PDB entry 8AT3 | electron microscopy, 33.00 A resolution (very low resolution: no residue pairs are listed; an interface is given only as per-side residue counts) | chains E and F of the 8 polymer chains in the assembly

[Chain E]
Molecule: HAUS augmin like complex subunit 2 L homeolog
Source organism: Xenopus laevis
Reference sequence: Q6INL9 (Q6INL9_XENLA); numbering as in UniProt (aligned over 1-222)
Chain sequence (222 residues; numbered 1 to 222; the number before each row is that of its first residue):
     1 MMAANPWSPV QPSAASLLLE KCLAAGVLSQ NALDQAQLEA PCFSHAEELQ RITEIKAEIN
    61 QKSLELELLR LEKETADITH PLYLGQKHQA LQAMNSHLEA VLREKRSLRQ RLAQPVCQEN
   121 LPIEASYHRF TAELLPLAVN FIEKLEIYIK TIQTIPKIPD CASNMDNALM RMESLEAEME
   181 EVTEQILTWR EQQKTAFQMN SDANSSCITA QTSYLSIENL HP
Disordered / not traced: 115-119

[Chain F]
Molecule: HAUS augmin like complex subunit 6 L homeolog
Source organism: Xenopus laevis
Reference sequence: A0JPI0 (A0JPI0_XENLA); numbering as in UniProt (aligned over 1-978)
Chain sequence (978 residues; row label = number of the first residue in the row):
     1 MQSGSRPHLA WQREHMWLAL QGLGFESGAE AANAGKTLVH VTFGVNMFDK PNKDAFYVVF
    61 HFLFGKLDNV RCKEVFRYCW PPLDKKRDAE FRKACCEWLK KISDEVGAGF PQVVASIFLS
   121 PGGPKFVHLL YHFARYVMLQ HIKRDADAGN VFISEALQSK IQDPQKALAR NKLARQKYLK
   181 VLQKENLVIE EYQRKAQLLI KQIRDMRSEH VALQNQQKLA EKVDRKISDK DENIQKTRCM
   241 WNTIMQMLKE MEKEVDVVDA VVRGNIDQYC LDGTNATLNI PNLLISRIES EMHRLQMDNV
   301 YEAGKVNLIT VVQLLNEALK LVSGERSLYD CKGVRLDLQY LHGKAKFESE VLTRLRNMRH
   361 KIKREDLVSI EKIIADRERE WERKWEKILG KCPFSLLKGL NPALELNPPM APFSFDPASE
   421 EVLKSSVFCH YPASLQEYSH KEKPLKDFNQ DHSGELVQRL IGATVLTRSG RKSTSSLGMA
   481 TPNRRRMSLN EREFQTPTMN DRIGFQRTPS SAVQKRRADV SWKTAANSPL PCTPTPYKQD
   541 PKNMARQQLA QQVADYIVSE SPRSSGGRGM ELDDLLGVLS SDPFLSRKEI PRTPENLISD
   601 IRSSWRKAIQ SEESLVVASP VAAPCMDSTA ELESAHCSQI DLSMACFLST SHASDQNDCS
   661 GTRIPHNTGG NKASSLHSDV VHHESIDMKS EIDSSQPEDL SLPIKENEPA DKLINLLDDK
   721 KESENADTLT NPVEFIFSNQ PISKLMDKTM FISVSGQENL SAHTTLSWNS SNMITSDSSS
   781 DTHEIIQFGI LHETLPENAG NVSLNSTLSL GGNEEPFEKS ELSDHDFTFD RKEHSSRSME
   841 GKMDINSIRS RYEALKRTLT SLTDEEYHGD PDTSNMRFTK HKSESSLILG SDVYSPVEKV
   901 LSLDLEYLTT PSPKDRKLSL PQLISFSPET IRSEKQEDLL DVFESQDFVN PNKTFDFTSS
   961 GLDLQKSTDE GPEQLIKL
Disordered / not traced: 264-274, 399-978

[Interface between chain E and chain F]
At this resolution (33 A) residue pairs are not listed: 65 residues of chain E and 69 of chain F lie at the interface.

[Overview]
The interface between chain E and chain F involves 65 residues on one side and 69 on the other.
Here chain E is HAUS augmin like complex subunit 2 L homeolog and chain F is HAUS augmin like complex subunit
6 L homeolog, both from Xenopus laevis. Entry 8AT3 (Structure of the augmin holocomplex in open conformation)
was determined by electron microscopy (same publication as 8AT2 and 8AT4).
